Entry 1LT9 (X-ray diffraction, 2.80 A resolution); this record covers chains B and C of the 3 polymer chains in the assembly.

# Chain B
Protein: Fibrinogen beta chain
Source organism: Homo sapiens
Notes: fragment: Fragment D (residues 149-461)
Reference sequence: P02675 (FIBB_HUMAN); residues 149-461 here correspond to UniProt positions 179-491 (UniProt number = residue number + 30)
Sequence (313 residues; row label = number of the first residue in the row):
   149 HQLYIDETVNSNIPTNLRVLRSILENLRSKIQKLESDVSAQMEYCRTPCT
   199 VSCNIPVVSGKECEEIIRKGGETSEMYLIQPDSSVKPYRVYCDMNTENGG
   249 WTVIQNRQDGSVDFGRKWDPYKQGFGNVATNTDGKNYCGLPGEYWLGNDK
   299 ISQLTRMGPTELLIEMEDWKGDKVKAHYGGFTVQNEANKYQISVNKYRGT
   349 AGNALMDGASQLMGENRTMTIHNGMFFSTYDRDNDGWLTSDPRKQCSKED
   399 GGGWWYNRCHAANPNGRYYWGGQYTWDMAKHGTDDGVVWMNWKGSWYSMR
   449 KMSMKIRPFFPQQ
Disordered / not traced: 149-160, 459-461
Modified residues: N364 (glycosylation site)
UniProt features mapped onto this chain:
  - glycosylation: N364 (N-linked (GlcNAc...) asparagine)
Disulfide bonds: C201-C286, C211-C240, C394-C407
Bound ions: Ca2+ site 1: D261, G263, D398 (shared with E132(C) of chain C); Ca2+ site 2: D381, D383, W385

# Chain C
Protein: Fibrinogen gamma chain
Source organism: Homo sapiens
Notes: fragment: Fragment D (residues 96-406)
Reference sequence: P02679 (FIBG_HUMAN); residues 96-406 here correspond to UniProt positions 122-432 (UniProt number = residue number + 26)
Sequence (311 residues; each row starts with the number of its first residue):
    96 YEASILTHDSSIRYLQEIYNSNNQKIVNLKEKVAQLEAQCQEPCKDTVQI
   146 HDITGKDCQDIANKGAKQSGLYFIKPLKANQQFLVYCEIDGSGNGWTVFQ
   196 KRLDGSVDFKKNWIQYKEGFGHLSPTGTTEFWLGNEKIHLISTQSAIPYA
   246 LRVELEDWNGRTSTADYAMFKVGPEADKYRLTYAYFAGGDAGDAFDGFDF
   296 GDDPSDKFFTSHNGMQFSTWDNDNDKFEGNCAEQDGSGWWMNKCHAGHLN
   346 GVYYQGGTYSKASTPNGYDNGIIWATWKTRWYSMKKTTMKIIPFNRLTIG
   396 EGQQHHLGGAK
Disordered / not traced: 395-406
UniProt features mapped onto this chain:
  - region: T374 to E396 (Gamma-chain polymerization, binding amino end of another fibrin alpha chain), G397 to K406 (Platelet aggregation and Staphylococcus clumping)
  - binding site (Ca(2+)): D318, D320, F322, G324
  - glycosylation: N308 (N-linked (GlcNAc...) asparagine)
  - cross-link: Q398 (Isoglutamyl lysine isopeptide (Gln-Lys) (interchain with K-432)), K406 (Isoglutamyl lysine isopeptide (Lys-Gln) (interchain with Q-424))
Disulfide bonds: C153-C182, C326-C339
Bound ions: Ca2+ site 1: E132 (shared with D261(B), G263(B), D398(B) of chain B); Ca2+ site 2: D318, D320, F322, G324

# Chain B / chain C interface
Pairs across the interface (83):
  I161(B) - H103(C)
  L165(B) - L110(C)
  R166(B) - E97(C)
  L168(B) - L110(C)  hydrophobic
  R169(B) - Y109(C)  hydrogen bond
  R169(B) - L110(C)
  L172(B) - L110(C)
  L172(B) - I113(C)  hydrophobic
  L172(B) - Y114(C)  hydrophobic
  L172(B) - N117(C)
  L175(B) - N117(C)
  R176(B) - I113(C)
  R176(B) - N117(C)
  I179(B) - N117(C)
  I179(B) - K120(C)
  I179(B) - I121(C)  hydrophobic
  L182(B) - L124(C)  hydrophobic
  E183(B) - L124(C)
  V186(B) - K127(C)
  S187(B) - K127(C)  hydrogen bond
  Q189(B) - L131(C)
  M190(B) - Q130(C)
  M190(B) - L131(C)  hydrophobic
  M190(B) - Q134(C)
  C193(B) - Q134(C)  hydrogen bond (backbone-side chain)
  C193(B) - C135(C)  hydrophobic
  C197(B) - C139(C)  disulfide
  C197(B) - K140(C)  hydrogen bond (backbone-backbone)
  T198(B) - C139(C)
  T198(B) - K140(C)
  V199(B) - K140(C)  hydrogen bond (backbone-backbone)
  V199(B) - D141(C)
  V199(B) - T142(C)  hydrogen bond (backbone-backbone)
  S200(B) - D141(C)
  S200(B) - T142(C)  hydrogen bond
  S200(B) - V143(C)
  C201(B) - D141(C)  hydrogen bond (backbone-side chain)
  C201(B) - V143(C)
  N202(B) - V143(C)
  N202(B) - H217(C)
  N202(B) - L218(C)
  N202(B) - S219(C)
  N202(B) - P220(C)
  N202(B) - T224(C)
  I203(B) - I145(C)  hydrophobic
  I203(B) - L179(C)  hydrophobic
  I203(B) - H217(C)
  I203(B) - L218(C)  hydrogen bond (backbone-backbone)
  P204(B) - G216(C)
  P204(B) - H217(C)
  V205(B) - G214(C)
  V205(B) - F215(C)
  V205(B) - G216(C)  hydrogen bond (backbone-backbone)
  V205(B) - L218(C)  hydrophobic
  V205(B) - F226(C)  hydrophobic
  V205(B) - W227(C)
  V205(B) - L228(C)
  V205(B) - K232(C)
  V206(B) - G214(C)
  R216(B) - I209(C)
  K217(B) - I209(C)
  K217(B) - Q210(C)
  K217(B) - E213(C)  salt bridge
  G218(B) - Q210(C)  hydrogen bond (backbone-side chain)
  E220(B) - Q210(C)  hydrogen bond
  E223(B) - H217(C)  salt bridge
  L226(B) - F168(C)  hydrophobic
  Q228(B) - Q176(C)
  Q228(B) - Q177(C)  hydrogen bond
  S231(B) - Q176(C)  hydrogen bond
  P235(B) - F168(C)  hydrophobic
  P235(B) - Q177(C)
  R237(B) - D141(C)  salt bridge
  R237(B) - V143(C)
  D261(B) - E132(C)
  D261(B) - Q136(C)
  R264(B) - Q136(C)  hydrogen bond (side chain-backbone)
  G274(B) - P138(C)
  N275(B) - P138(C)
  N275(B) - C139(C)  hydrogen bond (side chain-backbone)
  N284(B) - T224(C)
  Y285(B) - H217(C)
  D398(B) - E132(C)
Interface residues without a listed pair, chain B (48 interface residues in all): P162, E173, M224, D230, G263
Interface residues without a listed pair, chain C (47 interface residues in all): S106, I107, V128, L166
Inter-chain disulfides: C197(B)-C139(C)

# Overview
48 residues of chain B and 47 residues of chain C are in contact, with 1 disulfide bond, 16 hydrogen bonds and
3 salt bridges. Polar pairs include K217(B)-E213(C), E223(B)-H217(C) and R237(B)-D141(C). N-acetylglucosamine
is covalently linked to N364(B).
Chain B is Fibrinogen beta chain and chain C is Fibrinogen gamma chain, both from Homo sapiens; the structure,
Crystal Structure of Recombinant Human Fibrinogen Fragment D, was determined by X-ray diffraction (same
publication as 1LTJ).
